6A8Z - chain A; structure by X-ray diffraction, 2.04 A resolution.

[Chain A]
Name: Zinc metalloprotease, putative
Source organism: Deinococcus radiodurans (strain ATCC 13939 / DSM 20539 / JCM 16871 / LMG 4051 / NBRC 15346 / NCIMB 9279 / R1 / VKM B-1422)
UniProt: Q9RVZ5 (Q9RVZ5_DEIRA); residue numbers follow UniProt; this construct covers 36-472
Chain sequence (474 residues; numbered -1 to 472; the number before each row is that of its first residue; numbers below 1 keep their minus sign (Met-1 is residue -1)):
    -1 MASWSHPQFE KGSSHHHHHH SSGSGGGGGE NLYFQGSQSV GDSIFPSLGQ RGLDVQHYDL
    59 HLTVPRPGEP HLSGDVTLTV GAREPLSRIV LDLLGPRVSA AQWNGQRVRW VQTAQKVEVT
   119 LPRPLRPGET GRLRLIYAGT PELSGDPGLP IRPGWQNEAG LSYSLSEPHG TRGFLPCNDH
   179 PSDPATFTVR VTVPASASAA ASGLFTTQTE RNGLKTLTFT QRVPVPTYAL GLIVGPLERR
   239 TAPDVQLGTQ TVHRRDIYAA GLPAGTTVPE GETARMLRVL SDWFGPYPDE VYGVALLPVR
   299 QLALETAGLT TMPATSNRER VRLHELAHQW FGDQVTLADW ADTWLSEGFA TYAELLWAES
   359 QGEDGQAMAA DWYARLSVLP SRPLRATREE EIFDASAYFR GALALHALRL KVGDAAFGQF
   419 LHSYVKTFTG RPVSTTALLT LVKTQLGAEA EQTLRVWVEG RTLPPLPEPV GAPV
Not modelled in the structure: -1 to 35, 145, 472
Construct notes: initiating methionine (-1); expression tag (0-35)
Metal / ion sites: Na+: Asp52, Val53, Asp181, Pro182; Zn2+: His322, His326, Glu345 (together with tyrosine)
Residues lining bound ligands: tyrosine (TYR): Ile149, Pro151, Leu163, Ser164, Glu165, Leu300, Ala301, Leu302, Glu303, His322, Glu323, His326, Glu345, Phe391, Tyr396

[Summary]
Ligands of chain A: tyrosine. The Na+ site is built by Asp52, Val53, Asp181 and Pro182. The Zn2+ site is built
by His322, His326 and Glu345.
Chain A is Zinc metalloprotease, putative (Deinococcus radiodurans (strain ATCC 13939 / DSM 20539 / JCM 16871
/ LMG 4051 / NBRC 15346 / NCIMB 9279 / R1 / VKM B-1422)); the structure, Crystal structure of M1 zinc
metallopeptidase from Deinococcus radiodurans, was determined by X-ray diffraction, deposited together with
6IFG.
